Entry 6LU0 (X-ray diffraction, 3.22 A resolution); this record covers chains A and D of the 4 polymer chains in the assembly.

# Chain A
Molecule: Cas12i2
Chain sequence (1055 residues; row label = number of the first residue in the row; numbering starts at 0):
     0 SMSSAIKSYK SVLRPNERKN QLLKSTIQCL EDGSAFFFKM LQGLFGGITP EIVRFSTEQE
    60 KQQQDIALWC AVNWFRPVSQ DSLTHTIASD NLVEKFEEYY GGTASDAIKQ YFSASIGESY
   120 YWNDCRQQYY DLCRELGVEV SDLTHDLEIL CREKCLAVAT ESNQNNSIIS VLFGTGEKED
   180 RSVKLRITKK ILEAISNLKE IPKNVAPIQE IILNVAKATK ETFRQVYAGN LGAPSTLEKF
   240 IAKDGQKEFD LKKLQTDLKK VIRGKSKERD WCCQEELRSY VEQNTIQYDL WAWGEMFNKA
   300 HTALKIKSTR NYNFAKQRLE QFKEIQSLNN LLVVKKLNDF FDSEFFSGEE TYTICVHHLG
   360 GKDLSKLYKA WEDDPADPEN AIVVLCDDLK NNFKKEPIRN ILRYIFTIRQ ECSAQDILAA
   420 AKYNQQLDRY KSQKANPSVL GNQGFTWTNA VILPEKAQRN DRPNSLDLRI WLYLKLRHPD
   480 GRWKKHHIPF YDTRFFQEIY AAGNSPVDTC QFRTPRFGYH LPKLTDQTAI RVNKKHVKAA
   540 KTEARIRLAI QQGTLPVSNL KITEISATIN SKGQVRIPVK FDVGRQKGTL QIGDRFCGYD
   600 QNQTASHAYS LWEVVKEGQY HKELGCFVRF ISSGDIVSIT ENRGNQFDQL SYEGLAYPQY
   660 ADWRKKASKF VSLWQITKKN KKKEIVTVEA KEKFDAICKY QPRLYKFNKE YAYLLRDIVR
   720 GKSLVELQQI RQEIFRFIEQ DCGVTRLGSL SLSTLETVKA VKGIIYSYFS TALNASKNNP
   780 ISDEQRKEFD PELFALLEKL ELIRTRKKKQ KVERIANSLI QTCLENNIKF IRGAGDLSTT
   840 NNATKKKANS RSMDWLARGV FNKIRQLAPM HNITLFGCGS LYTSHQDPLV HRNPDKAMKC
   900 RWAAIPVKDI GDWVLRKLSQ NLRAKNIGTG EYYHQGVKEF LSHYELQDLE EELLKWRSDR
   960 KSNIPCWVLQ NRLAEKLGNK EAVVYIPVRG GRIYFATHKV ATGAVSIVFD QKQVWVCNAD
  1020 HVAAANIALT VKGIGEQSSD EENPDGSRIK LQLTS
Disordered / not traced: 339-410, 677-684, 836-850, 1032-1054

# Chain D
Molecule: 11-nt DNA strand
Sequence (11 nucleotides; each row starts with the number of its first residue):
     1 GCCGCTTTCT T
Disordered / not traced: 11

# How chain A and chain D interact
Contacting residue pairs - 30 pairs, chain A then chain D:
  Gln163(A) - DC9(D)  base contact
  Ser166(A) - DC9(D)  base contact
  Ser169(A) - DT7(D)  hydrogen bond to the phosphate
  Ser169(A) - DT8(D)  base contact
  Gly173(A) - DT7(D)  phosphate contact
  Thr174(A) - DT7(D)  hydrogen bond to the phosphate
  Gly175(A) - DT6(D)  hydrogen bond to the phosphate
  Gly175(A) - DT7(D)  hydrogen bond to the phosphate
  Glu176(A) - DT7(D)  sugar contact
  Lys177(A) - DT7(D)  salt bridge to the phosphate
  Lys177(A) - DT8(D)  phosphate contact
  Glu178(A) - DT8(D)  hydrogen bond to the phosphate
  Lys183(A) - DT8(D)  hydrogen bond to the phosphate
  Lys183(A) - DC9(D)  salt bridge to the phosphate
  Leu230(A) - DT7(D)  sugar contact
  Gly231(A) - DT7(D)  base contact
  Gly231(A) - DT8(D)  sugar contact
  Ala232(A) - DT8(D)  hydrogen bond to the base
  Ala232(A) - DC9(D)  sugar contact
  Pro233(A) - DC9(D)  sugar contact
  Ser234(A) - DT10(D)  phosphate contact
  Thr235(A) - DT10(D)  hydrogen bond to the phosphate
  Lys259(A) - DT10(D)  base contact
  Lys264(A) - DC9(D)  salt bridge to the phosphate
  Arg268(A) - DT8(D)  salt bridge to the phosphate
  Tyr287(A) - DT6(D)  phosphate contact
  Leu289(A) - DT6(D)  phosphate contact
  Leu289(A) - DT7(D)  base contact
  Lys455(A) - DC3(D)  salt bridge to the phosphate
  Lys484(A) - DG4(D)  salt bridge to the phosphate
Other interface residues (no listed pair), chain A (30 interface residues in all): Lys153, Val170, Lys238, Val260, Gly263, Tyr472, Lys474
Other interface residues (no listed pair), chain D (9 interface residues in all): DC2, DC5

# Overview
Chain A and chain D form an interface of 30 and 9 residues respectively; the contacts include 8 hydrogen bonds
and 6 salt bridges. Polar pairs include Ala232(A)-DT8(D), Ser169(A)-DT7(D) and Thr174(A)-DT7(D).
Here chain A is Cas12i2 and chain D is an 11-nt DNA strand. Entry 6LU0 (Crystal structure of Cas12i2 ternary
complex with 12 nt spacer) was determined by X-ray diffraction (same publication as 6LTP and 6LTU).
